PDB entry 6F3M | X-ray diffraction, 1.60 A resolution | chains C and D of the 4 polymer chains in the assembly

Chain C (and D):
Name: Adenosylhomocysteinase
Source organism: Pseudomonas aeruginosa (strain ATCC 15692 / DSM 22644 / CIP 104116 / JCM 14847 / LMG 12228 / 1C / PRS 101 / PAO1)
Notes: EC 3.3.1.1; chain D of this document is another copy of the same molecule, construct and numbering; everything in this record applies to it too
UniProt: Q9I685 (SAHH_PSEAE); residue numbers follow UniProt; this construct covers 10-469
Sequence (460 residues; numbered 10 to 469; the number before each row is that of its first residue):
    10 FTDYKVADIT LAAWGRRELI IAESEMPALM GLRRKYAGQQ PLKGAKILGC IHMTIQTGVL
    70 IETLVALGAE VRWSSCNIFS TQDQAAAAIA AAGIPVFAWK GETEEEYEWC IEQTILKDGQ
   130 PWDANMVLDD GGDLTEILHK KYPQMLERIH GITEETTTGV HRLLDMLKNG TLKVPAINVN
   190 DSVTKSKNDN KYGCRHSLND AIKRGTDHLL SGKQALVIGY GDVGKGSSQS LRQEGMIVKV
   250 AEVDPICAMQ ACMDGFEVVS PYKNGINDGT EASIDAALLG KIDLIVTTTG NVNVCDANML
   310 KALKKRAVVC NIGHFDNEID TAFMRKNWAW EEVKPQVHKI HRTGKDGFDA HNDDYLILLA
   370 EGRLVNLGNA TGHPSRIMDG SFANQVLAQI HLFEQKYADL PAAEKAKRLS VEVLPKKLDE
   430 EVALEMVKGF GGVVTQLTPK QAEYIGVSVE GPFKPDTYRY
Ion coordination: K+: Gln-65, Thr-380, His-382; Zn2+: Cys-85, Asp-139, His-323
Small-molecule neighbours:
  - adenosine (ADN): Ile-60, His-61, Thr-63, Gln-65, Thr-66, Asp-139, Glu-164, Thr-165, Lys-194, Asp-198, His-323, Leu-373, Asn-375, Leu-376, Thr-380, Gly-381, His-382, Met-387, Phe-391
  - NAD (nicotinamide-adenine-dinucleotide), molecule 1: Thr-165, Thr-166, Thr-167, Lys-194, Asp-198, Asn-199, Cys-203, Ile-227, Gly-228, Tyr-229, Gly-230, Asp-231, Val-232, Gly-233, Ala-250, Glu-251, Val-252, Asp-253, Cys-256, Thr-297, Thr-298, Gly-299, Asn-300, Val-303, Ile-321, Gly-322, His-323, Glu-327, Leu-373, Asn-375, Leu-376, His-382
  - NAD, molecule 2: Leu-446, Gln-450, Ile-454, Lys-463, Tyr-467
Swiss-Prot annotation at these positions:
  - binding site (substrate): Thr-63, Asp-139, Glu-164, Lys-194, Asp-198
  - binding site (NAD(+)): Thr-165 to Thr-167, Asn-199, Gly-228 to Gly-233, Glu-251, Asn-300, Ile-321 to His-323, Asn-375

Chain C / chain D interface:
Contacting residue pairs (137; chain C residue first):
  His-170(C) with Tyr-453(D); Ile-454(D), hydrogen bond (side chain-backbone); Gly-455(D)
  Asp-190(C) with Arg-468(D), hydrogen bond (backbone-side chain)
  Val-192(C) with Ile-255(D), hydrophobic; Arg-468(D)
  Thr-193(C) with Met-258(D)
  Lys-196(C) with Arg-468(D); Tyr-469(D), hydrogen bond (side chain-backbone)
  Asn-197(C) with Met-262(D)
  Tyr-201(C) with Gln-259(D); Met-262(D), hydrophobic; Asp-263(D), hydrogen bond
  Arg-204(C) with Met-262(D), hydrogen bond (side chain-backbone)
  Gly-230(C) with Tyr-467(D)
  Asp-231(C) with Tyr-467(D); Tyr-469(D)
  Lys-234(C) with Tyr-469(D)
  Glu-251(C) with Val-443(D); Thr-444(D), hydrogen bond (backbone-backbone)
  Val-252(C) with Val-443(D); Thr-444(D); Leu-446(D), hydrophobic; Phe-462(D)
  Asp-253(C) with Phe-462(D); Lys-463(D), salt bridge
  Pro-254(C) with Glu-429(D); Ala-432(D); Leu-433(D); Val-436(D); Phe-462(D)
  Ile-255(C) with Val-192(D), hydrophobic; Asp-428(D); Glu-429(D); Ala-432(D); Tyr-469(D), hydrophobic
  Cys-256(C) with Lys-463(D); Tyr-469(D), hydrophobic
  Ala-257(C) with Val-436(D)
  Met-258(C) with Thr-193(D); Met-435(D), hydrophobic; Val-436(D)
  Gln-259(C) with Tyr-201(D); Tyr-469(D), hydrogen bond (side chain-backbone)
  Cys-261(C) with Phe-439(D), hydrophobic
  Met-262(C) with Asn-197(D); Tyr-201(D), hydrophobic; Arg-204(D), hydrogen bond (backbone-side chain); Ile-386(D), hydrophobic; Met-435(D), hydrophobic; Phe-439(D), hydrophobic
  Asp-263(C) with Tyr-201(D), hydrogen bond
  Val-267(C) with Gly-441(D); Val-442(D), hydrogen bond (backbone-backbone)
  Val-268(C) with Val-442(D)
  Ser-269(C) with Val-442(D); Thr-444(D), hydrogen bond
  Pro-270(C) with Thr-444(D)
  Asn-273(C) with Val-442(D)
  Gly-274(C) with Val-442(D); Val-443(D); Thr-444(D); Gln-445(D), hydrogen bond (backbone-backbone)
  Ile-275(C) with Gln-445(D)
  Asn-276(C) with Thr-447(D)
  Gly-299(C) with Tyr-453(D)
  Asn-300(C) with Leu-446(D); Gln-450(D); Tyr-453(D); Ile-454(D)
  Val-301(C) with Gln-450(D), hydrogen bond (backbone-side chain); Tyr-453(D), hydrophobic
  Asn-302(C) with Gln-450(D), hydrogen bond (backbone-side chain)
  Val-303(C) with Gln-450(D)
  Asn-326(C) with Tyr-453(D), hydrogen bond
  Ile-386(C) with Met-262(D), hydrophobic
  Asp-428(C) with Ile-255(D)
  Glu-429(C) with Pro-254(D); Ile-255(D)
  Ala-432(C) with Pro-254(D); Ile-255(D), hydrophobic
  Leu-433(C) with Pro-254(D)
  Met-435(C) with Met-258(D), hydrophobic; Met-262(D), hydrophobic
  Val-436(C) with Pro-254(D); Ala-257(D); Met-258(D)
  Phe-439(C) with Cys-261(D), hydrophobic; Met-262(D), hydrophobic
  Gly-441(C) with Val-267(D)
  Val-442(C) with Val-267(D), hydrogen bond (backbone-backbone); Val-268(D); Ser-269(D); Asn-273(D); Gly-274(D)
  Val-443(C) with Glu-251(D); Val-252(D); Gly-274(D)
  Thr-444(C) with Glu-251(D), hydrogen bond (backbone-backbone); Val-252(D); Ser-269(D), hydrogen bond; Pro-270(D); Gly-274(D)
  Gln-445(C) with Gly-274(D), hydrogen bond (backbone-backbone); Ile-275(D)
  Leu-446(C) with Val-252(D), hydrophobic; Asn-300(D)
  Thr-447(C) with Asn-276(D)
  Gln-450(C) with Asn-300(D); Val-301(D), hydrogen bond (side chain-backbone); Asn-302(D), hydrogen bond (side chain-backbone); Val-303(D)
  Tyr-453(C) with His-170(D); Gly-299(D); Asn-300(D); Val-301(D), hydrophobic; Asn-326(D), hydrogen bond
  Ile-454(C) with His-170(D), hydrogen bond (backbone-side chain); Asn-300(D)
  Phe-462(C) with Val-252(D); Asp-253(D); Pro-254(D)
  Lys-463(C) with Asp-253(D), salt bridge
  Tyr-467(C) with Gly-230(D); Asp-231(D); Arg-468(D), hydrogen bond (backbone-side chain)
  Arg-468(C) with Asp-190(D), hydrogen bond (side chain-backbone); Val-192(D); Lys-196(D); Tyr-467(D), hydrogen bond (side chain-backbone); Arg-468(D)
  Tyr-469(C) with Lys-196(D), hydrogen bond (backbone-side chain); Asp-231(D); Lys-234(D); Ile-255(D), hydrophobic; Cys-256(D), hydrophobic; Gln-259(D), hydrogen bond (backbone-side chain)
Other interface residues (no listed pair), chain C (67 interface residues in all): Ala-250, Tyr-271, Arg-385, Lys-425, Gly-440, Gly-455, Thr-466
Other interface residues (no listed pair), chain D (67 interface residues in all): Ala-250, Tyr-271, Arg-385, Lys-425, Gly-440, Thr-466

Overview:
The chain C/chain D interface involves 67 residues from each chain; the contacts include 28 hydrogen bonds and
2 salt bridges. Polar pairs include Asp-253(C)/Lys-463(D), His-170(C)/Ile-454(D) and Asp-190(C)/Arg-468(D).
Chain C binds NAD and adenosine.
Both chains are Adenosylhomocysteinase (Pseudomonas aeruginosa (strain ATCC 15692 / DSM 22644 / CIP 104116 /
JCM 14847 / LMG 12228 / 1C / PRS 101 / PAO1)). Entry 6F3M (Crystal structure of S-adenosyl-L-homocysteine
hydrolase from Pseudomonas aeruginosa complexed with adenosine, K+ and Zn2+ cations) was determined by X-ray
diffraction, deposited together with 6F3N, 6F3O, 6F3P and 6F3Q.
